PDB entry 5XPG | X-ray diffraction, 2.80 A resolution | chains A and C of the 3 polymer chains in the assembly

# Chain A
Name: Uncharacterized protein
Source organism: Thermus thermophilus (strain HB27 / ATCC BAA-163 / DSM 7039)
Reference sequence: Q746M7 (Q746M7_THET2); residues 1-685 here = UniProt positions 1-685
Sequence (685 residues; row label = number of the first residue in the row):
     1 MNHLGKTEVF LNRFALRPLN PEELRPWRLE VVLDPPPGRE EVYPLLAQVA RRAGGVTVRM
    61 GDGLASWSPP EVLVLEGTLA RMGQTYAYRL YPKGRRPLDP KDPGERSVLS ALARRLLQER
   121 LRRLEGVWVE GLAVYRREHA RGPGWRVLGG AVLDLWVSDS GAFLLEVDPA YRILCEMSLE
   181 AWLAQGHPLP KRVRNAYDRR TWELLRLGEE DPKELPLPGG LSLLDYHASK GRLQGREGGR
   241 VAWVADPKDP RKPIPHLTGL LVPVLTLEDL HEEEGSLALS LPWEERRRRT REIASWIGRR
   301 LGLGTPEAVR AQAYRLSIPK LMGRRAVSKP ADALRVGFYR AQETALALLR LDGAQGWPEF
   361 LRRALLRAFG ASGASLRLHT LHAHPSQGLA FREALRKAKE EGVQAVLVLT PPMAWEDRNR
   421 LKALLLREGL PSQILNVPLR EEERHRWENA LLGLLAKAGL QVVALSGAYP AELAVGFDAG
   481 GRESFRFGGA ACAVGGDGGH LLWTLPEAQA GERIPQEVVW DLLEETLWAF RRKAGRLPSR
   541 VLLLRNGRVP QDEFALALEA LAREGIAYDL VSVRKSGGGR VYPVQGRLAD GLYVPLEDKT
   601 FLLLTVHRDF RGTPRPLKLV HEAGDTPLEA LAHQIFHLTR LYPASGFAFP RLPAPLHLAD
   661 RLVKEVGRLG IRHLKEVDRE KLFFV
Unresolved in the structure: 1
Differences from the reference sequence: engineered mutation Asn546 (Asp in Q746M7)
Metal / ion sites: Mg2+: Val685 (shared with DT1(C), DA3(C) of chain C)
UniProt features mapped onto this chain:
  - active site: Asp478, Glu512, Asp660
  - binding site (Mn(2+)): Asp478, Asp660, Val685
  - mutagenesis: Arg172 (R172A: Reduced cleavage of target RNA; further decreased when associated with A-548), Tyr197 (Y197A: No change in cleavage of target RNA; when associated with 226-AHASKGA-232), Tyr226 to Arg232 (No change in cleavage of target RNA), Arg232 (R232A: No change in cleavage of target RNA), Arg418 to Lys422 (No cleavage of target RNA), Lys422 (K422A: No cleavage of target RNA), Lys457 (K457A: No cleavage of target RNA; when associated with 418-ANRLA-422), Asp478 (D478A: No cleavage of target RNA. No cleavage of tDNA, no DNA associates with TtAgo in E.coli; when associated with A-546 ...), Glu512 (E512A: No cleavage of tDNA), Arg548 (R548A: Poor cleavage of target RNA), Asp660 (D660A: Poor cleavage of target RNA. No cleavage of tDNA)
Reported in the primary citation:
  - catalytic residues: Asp478, Glu512, Asn546, Asp660
  - mutagenesis - D546N: abolished catalytic activity (citing earlier work)

# Chain C
Molecule: 21-nt DNA strand
Sequence (21 nucleotides; row label = number of the first residue in the row):
     1 TGAGGTAGTA GGTTGTATAG T
Metal / ion sites: Mg2+: DT1, DA3 (shared with Val685(A) of chain A)

# How chain A and chain C interact
Contacting residue pairs - 74 pairs, chain A then chain C:
  Arg39(A) - DT18(C)  salt bridge to the phosphate
  Arg39(A) - DA19(C)  hydrogen bond to the base
  Glu40(A) - DT18(C)  base contact
  Val42(A) - DT18(C)  hydrogen bond to the base
  Tyr43(A) - DA17(C)  base contact
  Tyr43(A) - DT18(C)  hydrogen bond to the base
  Pro44(A) - DT18(C)  base contact
  Ala170(A) - DG8(C)  phosphate contact
  Tyr171(A) - DG8(C)  hydrogen bond to the phosphate
  Arg172(A) - DT9(C)  salt bridge to the phosphate
  Ile173(A) - DG8(C)  phosphate contact
  Ile173(A) - DT9(C)  hydrogen bond to the phosphate
  Arg192(A) - DG8(C)  base contact
  Arg192(A) - DT9(C)  hydrogen bond to the base
  Arg192(A) - DA10(C)  hydrogen bond to the sugar
  Arg194(A) - DA10(C)  phosphate contact
  Arg199(A) - DA10(C)  phosphate contact
  Arg199(A) - DG11(C)  phosphate contact
  Thr201(A) - DA10(C)  phosphate contact
  Thr201(A) - DG11(C)  phosphate contact
  Lys248(A) - DG12(C)  salt bridge to the phosphate
  Leu279(A) - DA7(C)  sugar contact
  Ser280(A) - DT6(C)  phosphate contact
  Ser280(A) - DA7(C)  phosphate contact
  Leu281(A) - DA7(C)  hydrogen bond to the phosphate
  Arg286(A) - DA7(C)  salt bridge to the phosphate
  Met413(A) - DT1(C)  hydrogen bond to the base
  Trp415(A) - DT1(C)  base contact
  Arg418(A) - DT1(C)  salt bridge to the phosphate
  Lys422(A) - DT1(C)  salt bridge to the phosphate
  Ser432(A) - DT1(C)  phosphate contact
  Gln433(A) - DT1(C)  hydrogen bond to the phosphate
  Ile434(A) - DT1(C)  hydrogen bond to the phosphate
  Ile434(A) - DG2(C)  sugar contact
  Leu435(A) - DG2(C)  phosphate contact
  Asn436(A) - DT1(C)  sugar contact
  Asn436(A) - DG2(C)  hydrogen bond to the phosphate
  His445(A) - DG2(C)  base contact
  Arg446(A) - DG2(C)  salt bridge to the phosphate
  Asn449(A) - DG2(C)  hydrogen bond to the base
  Asn449(A) - DA3(C)  hydrogen bond to the sugar
  Lys457(A) - DT1(C)  salt bridge to the phosphate
  Arg486(A) - DT14(C)  sugar contact
  Gly511(A) - DT14(C)  phosphate contact
  Gly511(A) - DG15(C)  phosphate contact
  Glu512(A) - DT14(C)  hydrogen bond to the phosphate
  Glu512(A) - DG15(C)  hydrogen bond to the phosphate
  Arg513(A) - DG15(C)  hydrogen bond to the phosphate
  Arg513(A) - DT16(C)  salt bridge to the phosphate
  Pro550(A) - DT16(C)  phosphate contact
  Gln551(A) - DT16(C)  hydrogen bond to the phosphate
  Arg580(A) - DA7(C)  salt bridge to the phosphate
  Asp609(A) - DG4(C)  base contact
  Asp609(A) - DG5(C)  sugar contact
  Gly612(A) - DT6(C)  phosphate contact
  Gly612(A) - DA7(C)  phosphate contact
  Thr613(A) - DT6(C)  hydrogen bond to the phosphate
  Thr613(A) - DA7(C)  hydrogen bond to the phosphate
  Arg615(A) - DT6(C)  salt bridge to the phosphate
  Tyr642(A) - DG4(C)  phosphate contact
  Ala644(A) - DA3(C)  sugar contact
  Ser645(A) - DA3(C)  phosphate contact
  Ser645(A) - DG4(C)  hydrogen bond to the sugar
  Phe647(A) - DG2(C)  base contact
  Ala648(A) - DG4(C)  sugar contact
  Phe649(A) - DG4(C)  phosphate contact
  Pro650(A) - DG4(C)  phosphate contact
  Pro650(A) - DG5(C)  phosphate contact
  Arg651(A) - DG4(C)  phosphate contact
  Arg651(A) - DG5(C)  hydrogen bond to the phosphate
  His657(A) - DG4(C)  salt bridge to the phosphate
  Arg661(A) - DG4(C)  salt bridge to the phosphate
  Val685(A) - DT1(C)  phosphate contact
  Val685(A) - DA3(C)  phosphate contact
Also at the interface, not in a pair above, chain A (60 interface residues in all): Glu41, Pro169, Arg200, Pro412, Ala414, Ala450, Pro614
Also at the interface, not in a pair above, chain C (19 interface residues in all): DT13

# In short
The interface between chain A and chain C involves 60 residues on one side and 19 on the other; the contacts
include 22 hydrogen bonds and 13 salt bridges. Polar contacts include Arg39(A)-DA19(C), Val42(A)-DT18(C) and
Tyr43(A)-DT18(C). The paper reports catalytic residues Asp478(A), Glu512(A) and Asn546(A) among others; D546N
of chain A abolishes catalytic activity.
Chain A is Uncharacterized protein (Thermus thermophilus (strain HB27 / ATCC BAA-163 / DSM 7039)) and chain C
is a 21-nt DNA strand; the structure, Crystal structure of T. thermophilus Argonaute protein complexed with a
bulge 6'U7' on the target strand, was determined by X-ray diffraction, deposited together with 5XP8, 5XPA,
5XOU, 5XOW and 5XQ2.
